Entry 8JN1 (electron microscopy, 3.50 A resolution); this record covers chains C and L of the 8 polymer chains in the assembly.

[Chain C]
Molecule: Envelope protein (Fragment)
From: Dengue virus type 3
Reference sequence: A0A173H1Z3 (A0A173H1Z3_9FLAV); residue numbers follow UniProt; this construct covers 1-493
Sequence (493 residues; each row starts with the number of its first residue):
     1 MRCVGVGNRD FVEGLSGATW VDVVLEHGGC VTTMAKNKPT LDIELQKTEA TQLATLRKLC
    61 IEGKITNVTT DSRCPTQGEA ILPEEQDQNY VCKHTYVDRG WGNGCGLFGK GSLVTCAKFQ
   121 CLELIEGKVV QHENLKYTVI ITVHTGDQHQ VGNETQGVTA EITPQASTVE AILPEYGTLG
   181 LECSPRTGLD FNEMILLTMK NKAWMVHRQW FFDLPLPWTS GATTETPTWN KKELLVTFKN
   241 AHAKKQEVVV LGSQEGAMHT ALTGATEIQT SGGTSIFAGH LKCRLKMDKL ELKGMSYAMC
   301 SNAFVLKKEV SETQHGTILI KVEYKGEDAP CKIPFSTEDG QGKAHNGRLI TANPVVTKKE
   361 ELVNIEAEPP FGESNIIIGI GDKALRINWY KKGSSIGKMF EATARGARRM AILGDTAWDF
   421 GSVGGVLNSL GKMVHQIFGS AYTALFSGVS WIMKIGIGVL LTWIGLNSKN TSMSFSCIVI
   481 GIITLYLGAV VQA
Disulfide bonds: Cys3-Cys30, Cys60-Cys121, Cys74-Cys105, Cys92-Cys116, Cys183-Cys283, Cys300-Cys331
Glycans and other covalent adducts: N-acetylglucosamine (NAG) linked to Asn67, Asn153

[Chain L]
Molecule: Human antibody DENV-115 light chain
From: Homo sapiens
Notes: antibody fragment or engineered binder
Sequence (110 residues; numbered 1 to 110; the number before each row is that of its first residue):
     1 QSVLTQPPSA SGTPGQRVTI SCSGGSSNIA INTVNWYQQV PGTAPKLLMY SNNQRPSGVP
    61 DRFSGSKSGT SASLAISGLQ SEDEADYYCA TWDDSLKDVL FGGGTKLTVL
Unresolved in the structure: 1
Disulfide bonds: Cys22-Cys89

[Interface between chain C and chain L]
Contacting residue pairs - 7 pairs, chain C then chain L:
  Lys200(C) with Ile31(L); Asp94(L)
  Asn201(C) with Ser27(L); Asp94(L); Ser95(L)
  Ser271(C) with Ser26(L)
  Gly272(C) with Ser26(L)
Other interface residues (no listed pair), chain C (5 interface residues in all): Glu225
Other interface residues (no listed pair), chain L (6 interface residues in all): Gln54

[In short]
Chain C and chain L form an interface of 5 and 6 residues respectively. Covalently linked N-acetylglucosamine:
at Asn67(C) and Asn153(C).
Chain C is Envelope protein (Fragment) (Dengue virus type 3) and chain L is Human antibody DENV-115 light
chain (Homo sapiens); the structure, Cryo-EM structure of dengue virus serotype 3 strain EHIE46200Y19 in
complex with human antibody DENV-115 IgG ..., was determined by electron microscopy together with 8JN2 and
8JN3 from the same study.
